PDB entry 5K24 | X-ray diffraction, 3.10 A resolution | chains B and D of the 4 polymer chains in the assembly

# Chain B
Name: Protein tyrosine phosphatase type IVA 2
Source organism: Mus musculus
Notes: EC 3.1.3.48
UniProtKB: O70274 (TP4A2_MOUSE); residues 1-163 here = UniProt positions 1-163
Sequence (183 residues; numbered -19 to 163; the number before each row is that of its first residue; numbers below 1 keep their minus sign (Met-19 is residue -19)):
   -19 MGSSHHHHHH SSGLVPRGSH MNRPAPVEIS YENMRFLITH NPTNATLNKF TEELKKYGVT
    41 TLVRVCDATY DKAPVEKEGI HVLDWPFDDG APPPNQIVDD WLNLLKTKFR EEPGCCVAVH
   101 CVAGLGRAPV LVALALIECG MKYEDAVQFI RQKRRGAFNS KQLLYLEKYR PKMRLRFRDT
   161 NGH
Unresolved in the structure: -19 to 4, 154-163
Differences from the reference sequence: initiating methionine (-19); expression tag (-18 to 0)
Disulfides: Cys46-Cys101

# Chain D
Name: Metal transporter CNNM3
Source organism: Mus musculus
UniProtKB: Q32NY4 (CNNM3_MOUSE); numbering as in UniProt (aligned over 315-456)
Sequence (153 residues; numbered 304 to 456; the number before each row is that of its first residue):
   304 GPLNMIQGVL ELRSRTVEDV LTPLEDCFML DSGTVLDFSV LASIMQSGHT RIPVYEEERS
   364 NIVDMLYLKD LAIVEPEDCT PLSTITRFYN HPLHFVFNDT KLDAVLEEFK RGKSHLAIVQ
   424 KVNNEGEGDP FYEVLGLVTL EDVIEEIIKS EIL
Unresolved in the structure: 304-317, 453-456
Differences from the reference sequence: expression tag (304-314)

# Chain B / chain D interface
Pairs across the interface (26):
  Asp69(B) - Glu430(D)
  Asp69(B) - Gly431(D)
  Asp69(B) - Asp432(D)  hydrogen bond (side chain-backbone)
  Gly70(B) - Glu430(D)
  Gly70(B) - Gly431(D)
  Gly70(B) - Asp432(D)  hydrogen bond (backbone-side chain)
  Cys101(B) - Asp432(D)
  Leu105(B) - Pro433(D)
  Leu105(B) - Phe434(D)  hydrophobic
  Leu105(B) - Tyr435(D)
  Gly106(B) - Asp432(D)
  Gly106(B) - Pro433(D)
  Arg107(B) - Asp432(D)  salt bridge
  Arg134(B) - Tyr435(D)
  Arg135(B) - Phe400(D)
  Arg135(B) - Asp402(D)  salt bridge
  Arg135(B) - Tyr435(D)  hydrogen bond (backbone-side chain)
  Gly136(B) - Val425(D)
  Gly136(B) - Asn427(D)
  Gly136(B) - Pro433(D)
  Phe138(B) - Asn427(D)
  Phe138(B) - Pro433(D)
  Asn139(B) - Glu430(D)
  Asn139(B) - Gly431(D)  hydrogen bond (side chain-backbone)
  Asn139(B) - Pro433(D)
  Gln142(B) - Asp432(D)  hydrogen bond
Also at the interface, not in a pair above, chain B (14 interface residues in all): Ala71, Ala137

# Overview
14 residues of chain B face 10 of chain D across their interface, with 5 hydrogen bonds and 2 salt bridges.
Polar pairs include Arg107(B)-Asp432(D), Arg135(B)-Asp402(D) and Asp69(B)-Asp432(D).
Chain B is Protein tyrosine phosphatase type IVA 2 and chain D is Metal transporter CNNM3, both from Mus
musculus; the structure, Crystal structure of the complex between phosphatase PRL-2 in the oxidized state with
the Bateman domain ..., was determined by X-ray diffraction together with 5TSR, 5K23 and 5K25 from the same
study.
